PDB entry 3M4O | X-ray diffraction, 3.57 A resolution | chains A and F of the 13 polymer chains in the assembly

Chain A:
Molecule: DNA-directed RNA polymerase II subunit RPB1
From: Saccharomyces cerevisiae
Notes: EC 2.7.7.6
UniProtKB: P04050 (RPB1_YEAST); residue numbers follow UniProt; this construct covers 1-1733
Chain sequence (1733 residues; row label = number of the first residue in the row):
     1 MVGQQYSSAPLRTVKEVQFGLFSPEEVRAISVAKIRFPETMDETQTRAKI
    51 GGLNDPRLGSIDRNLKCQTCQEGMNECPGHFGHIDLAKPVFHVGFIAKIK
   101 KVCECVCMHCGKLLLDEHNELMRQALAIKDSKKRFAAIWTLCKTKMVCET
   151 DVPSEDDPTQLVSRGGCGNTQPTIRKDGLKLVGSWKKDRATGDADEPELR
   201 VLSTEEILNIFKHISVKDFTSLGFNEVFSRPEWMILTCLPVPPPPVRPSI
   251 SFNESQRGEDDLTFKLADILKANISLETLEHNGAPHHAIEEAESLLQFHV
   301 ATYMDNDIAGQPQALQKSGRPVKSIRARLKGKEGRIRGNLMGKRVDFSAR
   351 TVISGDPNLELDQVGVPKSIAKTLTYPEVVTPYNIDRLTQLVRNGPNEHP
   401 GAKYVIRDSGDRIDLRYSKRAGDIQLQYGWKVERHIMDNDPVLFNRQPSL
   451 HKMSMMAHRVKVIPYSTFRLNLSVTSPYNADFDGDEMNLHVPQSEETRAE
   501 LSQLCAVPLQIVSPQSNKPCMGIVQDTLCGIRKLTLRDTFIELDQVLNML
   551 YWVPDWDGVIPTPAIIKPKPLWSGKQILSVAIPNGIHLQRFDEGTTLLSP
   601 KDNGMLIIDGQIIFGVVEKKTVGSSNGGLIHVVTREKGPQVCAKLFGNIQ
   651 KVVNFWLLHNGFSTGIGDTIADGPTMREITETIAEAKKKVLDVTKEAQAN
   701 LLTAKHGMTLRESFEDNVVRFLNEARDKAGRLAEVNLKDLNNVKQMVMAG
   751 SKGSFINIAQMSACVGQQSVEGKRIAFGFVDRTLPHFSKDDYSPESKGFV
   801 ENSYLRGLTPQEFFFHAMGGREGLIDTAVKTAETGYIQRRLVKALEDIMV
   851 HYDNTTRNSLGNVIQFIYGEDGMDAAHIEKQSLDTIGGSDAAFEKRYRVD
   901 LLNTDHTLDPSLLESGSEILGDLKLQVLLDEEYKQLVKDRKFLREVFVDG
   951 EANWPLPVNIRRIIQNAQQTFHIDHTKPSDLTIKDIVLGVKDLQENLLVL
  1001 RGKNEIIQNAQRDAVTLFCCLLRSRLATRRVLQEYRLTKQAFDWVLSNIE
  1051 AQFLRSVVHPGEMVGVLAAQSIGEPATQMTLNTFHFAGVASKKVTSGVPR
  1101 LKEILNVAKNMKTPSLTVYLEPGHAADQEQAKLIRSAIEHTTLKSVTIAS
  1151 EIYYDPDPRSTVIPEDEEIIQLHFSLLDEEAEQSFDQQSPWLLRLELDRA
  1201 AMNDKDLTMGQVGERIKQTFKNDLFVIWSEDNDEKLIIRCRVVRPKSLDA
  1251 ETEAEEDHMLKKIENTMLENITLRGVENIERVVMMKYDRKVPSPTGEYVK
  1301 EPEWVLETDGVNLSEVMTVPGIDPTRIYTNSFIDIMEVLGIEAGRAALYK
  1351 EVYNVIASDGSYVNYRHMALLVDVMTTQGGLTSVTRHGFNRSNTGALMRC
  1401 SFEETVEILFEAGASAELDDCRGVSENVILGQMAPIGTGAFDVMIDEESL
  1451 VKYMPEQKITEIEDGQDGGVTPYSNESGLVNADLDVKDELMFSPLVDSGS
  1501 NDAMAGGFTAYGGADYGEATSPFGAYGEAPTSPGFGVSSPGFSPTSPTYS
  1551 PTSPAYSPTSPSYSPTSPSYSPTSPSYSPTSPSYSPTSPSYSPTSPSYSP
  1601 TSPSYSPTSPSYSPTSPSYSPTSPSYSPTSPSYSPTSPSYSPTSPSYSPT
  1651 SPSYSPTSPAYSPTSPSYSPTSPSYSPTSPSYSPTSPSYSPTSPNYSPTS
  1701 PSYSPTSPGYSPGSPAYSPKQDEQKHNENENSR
Not modelled in the structure: 1-2, 155-160, 187-198, 1082-1091, 1177-1186, 1244-1253, 1446-1733
Metal / ion sites: Zn2+ site 1: Cys67, Cys70, Cys77; Zn2+ site 2 near Cys148 (its only coordinating residue here); Mg2+: Asp481, Asp483, Asp485 (shared with 1 residue of chain R)
Small-molecule neighbours: cis-diammine(pyridine)chloroplatinum(II) (C7P): Ala828, Val829, Ala832
Curated features (UniProtKB/Swiss-Prot):
  - region: Pro248 to Asp260 (Lid loop), Asn306 to Lys323 (Rudder loop), Pro810 to Glu822 (Bridging helix)
  - binding site (Zn(2+)): Cys67, Cys70, Cys77, His80, Cys107, Cys110, Cys148, Cys167
  - binding site (Mg(2+)): Asp481, Asp483, Asp485
  - modified residue: Thr1471 (Phosphothreonine)
  - cross-link (Glycyl lysine isopeptide (Lys-Gly)): Lys695 (interchain with G-Cter in ubiquitin), Lys1246 (interchain with G-Cter in ubiquitin), Lys1350 (interchain with G-Cter in ubiquitin)
  - natural variant: Ser1653 to Pro1659 (deletion: In strain: A364A)
  - mutagenesis: Lys1246 (K1246R: Impairs ubiquitination during transcription stress)
What the authors report for this chain:
  - binding site for cis-diammine(pyridine)chloroplatinum(II): Val829, Ala832

Chain F:
Molecule: DNA-directed RNA polymerases I, II, and III subunit RPABC2
From: Saccharomyces cerevisiae
UniProtKB: P20435 (RPAB2_YEAST); numbering as in UniProt (aligned over 1-155)
Chain sequence (155 residues; each row starts with the number of its first residue):
     1 MSDYEEAFNDGNENFEDFDVEHFSDEETYEEKPQFKDGETTDANGKTIVT
    51 GGNGPEDFQQHEQIRRKTLKEKAIPKDQRATTPYMTKYERARILGTRALQ
   101 ISMNAPVFVDLEGETDPLRIAMKELAEKKIPLVIRRYLPDGSFEDWSVEE
   151 LIVDL
Not modelled in the structure: 1-71
Curated features (UniProtKB/Swiss-Prot):
  - region: Leu111 to Leu132 (Leucine-zipper)
  - modified residue: Ser24 (Phosphoserine)

Interface between chain A and chain F:
Pairs across the interface - 62 pairs, chain A then chain F:
  Val379(A) - Ser102(F)
  Val380(A) - Asn104(F)
  Thr381(A) - Ser102(F)  hydrogen bond (side chain-backbone)
  Thr381(A) - Asn104(F)
  Pro382(A) - Asn104(F)
  Tyr383(A) - Val107(F)
  Tyr383(A) - Leu111(F)  hydrophobic
  Tyr383(A) - Thr115(F)
  Glu495(A) - Ala98(F)
  Glu495(A) - Leu99(F)
  Glu495(A) - Ser102(F)
  Glu495(A) - Pro117(F)
  Glu496(A) - Gly95(F)
  Ala499(A) - Ala91(F)
  Ala499(A) - Gly95(F)
  Gln503(A) - Arg90(F)
  Gln503(A) - Ala91(F)
  Leu504(A) - Tyr88(F)  hydrophobic
  Leu504(A) - Ala91(F)  hydrophobic
  Tyr852(A) - Thr81(F)
  Tyr852(A) - Thr86(F)  hydrogen bond
  Tyr852(A) - Glu89(F)  hydrogen bond
  Tyr852(A) - Arg136(F)
  Tyr852(A) - Tyr137(F)
  Tyr852(A) - Leu138(F)
  Asp853(A) - Leu138(F)
  Asp853(A) - Pro139(F)
  Arg857(A) - Pro139(F)
  Arg1001(A) - Ala80(F)
  Arg1001(A) - Pro83(F)
  Gly1002(A) - Ala80(F)
  Ala1051(A) - Asp154(F)
  Leu1054(A) - Tyr84(F)
  Arg1055(A) - Asp154(F)  salt bridge
  His1059(A) - Met85(F)
  His1059(A) - Thr86(F)
  His1059(A) - Lys87(F)  hydrogen bond (side chain-backbone)
  His1059(A) - Tyr88(F)
  His1059(A) - Leu155(F)
  Pro1060(A) - Thr86(F)
  Glu1062(A) - Lys87(F)  salt bridge
  Glu1062(A) - Tyr88(F)  hydrogen bond
  Met1433(A) - Arg92(F)
  Gly1437(A) - Tyr88(F)
  Thr1438(A) - Tyr88(F)
  Thr1438(A) - Arg92(F)
  Phe1441(A) - Tyr88(F)
  Phe1441(A) - Glu89(F)
  Phe1441(A) - Arg92(F)
  Phe1441(A) - Arg135(F)
  Asp1442(A) - Val133(F)
  Asp1442(A) - Ile134(F)
  Asp1442(A) - Arg135(F)  hydrogen bond (backbone-backbone)
  Asp1442(A) - Tyr137(F)  hydrogen bond
  Val1443(A) - Val133(F)
  Val1443(A) - Ile134(F)  hydrophobic
  Met1444(A) - Leu132(F)
  Met1444(A) - Val133(F)  hydrogen bond (backbone-backbone)
  Met1444(A) - Arg135(F)
  Ile1445(A) - Pro131(F)
  Ile1445(A) - Leu132(F)
  Ile1445(A) - Val133(F)
Interface residues without a listed pair, chain A (32 interface residues in all): Gly429, His851, Gly1061
Interface residues without a listed pair, chain F (38 interface residues in all): Thr82, Leu94, Ile101, Met103, Ala105, Leu118

Overview:
32 residues of chain A and 38 residues of chain F are in contact; the contacts include 8 hydrogen bonds and 2
salt bridges. Among the polar pairs are Arg1055(A)-Asp154(F), Glu1062(A)-Lys87(F) and Thr381(A)-Ser102(F).
Chain A binds cis-diammine(pyridine)chloroplatinum(II). From the paper: a binding site for
cis-diammine(pyridine)chloroplatinum(II) at Val829(A) and Ala832(A).
Chain A is DNA-directed RNA polymerase II subunit RPB1 and chain F is DNA-directed RNA polymerases I, II, and
III subunit RPABC2, both from Saccharomyces cerevisiae; the structure, RNA polymerase II elongation complex B,
was determined by X-ray diffraction, deposited together with 3M3Y.
